PDB entry 5IAS | X-ray diffraction, 1.54 A resolution | chains A and B

# Chain A
Name: Caspase-3
Source organism: Homo sapiens
Notes: EC 3.4.22.56
Reference sequence: P42574 (CASP3_HUMAN); residues 1-277 here = UniProt positions 1-277
Amino-acid sequence (278 residues; numbered 1 to 278; the number before each row is that of its first residue):
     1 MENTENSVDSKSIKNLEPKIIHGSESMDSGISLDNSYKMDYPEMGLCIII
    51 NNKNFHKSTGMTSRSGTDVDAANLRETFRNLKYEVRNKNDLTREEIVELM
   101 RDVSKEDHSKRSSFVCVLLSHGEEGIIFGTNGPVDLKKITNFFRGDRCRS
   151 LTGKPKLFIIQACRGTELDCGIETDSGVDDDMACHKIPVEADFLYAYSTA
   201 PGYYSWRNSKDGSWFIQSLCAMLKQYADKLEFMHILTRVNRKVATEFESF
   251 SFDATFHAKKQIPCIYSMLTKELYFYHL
Disordered / not traced: 1-28, 175-184
Differences from the reference sequence: engineered mutation Tyr266 (Val in P42574); expression tag (278)
Metal / ion sites: Na+: Gln161, Trp206
UniProt features mapped onto this chain:
  - active site: His121, Cys163
  - modified residue: Met1 (N-acetylmethionine), Lys11 (N6-acetyllysine), Ser26 (Phosphoserine), Cys163 (S-nitrosocysteine), Arg207 (Microbial infection: ADP-riboxanated arginine)
  - mutagenesis: Asp9 (D9A: In P3-D3A mutant; abolished cleavage and activation, leading to prevent thiol protease activity; when associated with A-28 and A-175), Asp28 (D28A: In P3-D3A mutant; abolished cleavage and activation, leading to prevent thiol protease activity; when associated with A-9 and A-175), Asp175 (D175A: In P3-D3A mutant; abolished cleavage and activation, leading to prevent thiol protease activity; when associated with A-9 and A-28), Arg207 (R207A: Abolished ADP-riboxanation by C.violaceum CopC)

# Chain B
Name: Ace-asp-glu-val-ask
Amino-acid sequence (6 residues; each row starts with the number of its first residue):
     1 XDEVDX
Modified residues: ACE (acetyl group) at position 1; 0QE (chloromethane) at position 6

# Chain A / chain B interface
Residue-residue contacts (27; chain A residue first):
  Arg64(A) - Asp5(B)  salt bridge
  Ser120(A) - Asp5(B)
  His121(A) - Asp5(B)  hydrogen bond (side chain-backbone)
  His121(A) - 0QE_6(B)
  Gly122(A) - 0QE_6(B)
  Gln161(A) - Asp5(B)  hydrogen bond
  Cys163(A) - Asp5(B)  hydrogen bond (side chain-backbone)
  Cys163(A) - 0QE_6(B)
  Tyr204(A) - Val4(B)  hydrophobic
  Ser205(A) - Glu3(B)
  Ser205(A) - Val4(B)
  Ser205(A) - Asp5(B)  hydrogen bond (backbone-backbone)
  Trp206(A) - Asp2(B)
  Trp206(A) - Glu3(B)
  Trp206(A) - Val4(B)
  Arg207(A) - ACE_1(B)
  Arg207(A) - Asp2(B)
  Arg207(A) - Glu3(B)  salt bridge
  Arg207(A) - Val4(B)  hydrogen bond (side chain-backbone)
  Arg207(A) - Asp5(B)  salt bridge
  Asn208(A) - ACE_1(B)
  Asn208(A) - Asp2(B)  hydrogen bond
  Ser209(A) - ACE_1(B)  hydrogen bond (backbone-backbone)
  Trp214(A) - Asp2(B)  hydrogen bond
  Glu248(A) - Asp2(B)
  Ser249(A) - Asp2(B)
  Phe250(A) - Asp2(B)  hydrogen bond (backbone-side chain)
Other interface residues (no listed pair), chain A (20 interface residues in all): Ser63, Ser65, Ala162, Phe256

# In short
Chain A and chain B form an interface of 20 and 6 residues respectively; the contacts include 9 hydrogen bonds
and 3 salt bridges. Polar pairs include Arg64(A)-Asp5(B), Arg207(A)-Glu3(B) and Arg207(A)-Asp5(B). From
UniProt: active-site residues His121(A) and Cys163(A) and 4 mutagenesis sites on chain A.
Here chain A is Caspase-3 (Homo sapiens) and chain B is Ace-asp-glu-val-ask. Entry 5IAS (Caspase 3 V266Y) was
determined by X-ray diffraction, deposited together with 5I9B, 5I9T, 5IAB, 5IAE, 5IAG, 5IAJ and 6 further
entries.
